PDB entry 7G97 | X-ray diffraction, 2.30 A resolution | chains A and B

== Chain A ==
Protein: Transforming protein RhoA
Source organism: Homo sapiens
Notes: EC 3.6.5.2
UniProtKB: P61586 (RHOA_HUMAN); residues 1-184 here = UniProt positions 1-184
Chain sequence (185 residues; each row starts with the number of its first residue; numbering starts at 0):
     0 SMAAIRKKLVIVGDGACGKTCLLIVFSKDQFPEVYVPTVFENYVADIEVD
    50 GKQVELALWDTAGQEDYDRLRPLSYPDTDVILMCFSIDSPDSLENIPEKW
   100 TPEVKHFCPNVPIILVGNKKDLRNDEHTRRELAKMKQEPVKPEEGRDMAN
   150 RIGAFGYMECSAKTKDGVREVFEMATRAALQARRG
Disordered / not traced: 0-2, 181-184
Construct notes: expression tag (0)
UniProt features mapped onto this chain:
  - region: Ala61 to Asp78 (Switch II region)
  - motif: Tyr34 to Tyr42 (Effector region)
  - binding site (GTP): Gly12 to Thr19, Phe30 to Thr37, Asp59 to Gln63, Asn117 to Asp120, Ser160 to Lys162
  - modified residue: Tyr34 (Microbial infection: O-AMP-tyrosine), Thr37 (Microbial infection: O-AMP-threonine), Asn41 (Microbial infection: ADP-ribosylasparagine), Gln63 (5-glutamyl serotonin)
  - glycosylation: Tyr34 (Microbial infection: O-linked (GlcNAc) tyrosine), Thr37 (Microbial infection: O-alpha-linked (GlcNAc) threonine)
  - cross-link: Lys135 (Glycyl lysine isopeptide (Lys-Gly) (interchain with G-Cter in ubiquitin))
  - natural variant: Glu47 (E47K: In EDFAOB), Pro71 (P71S: In EDFAOB)
  - mutagenesis: Gly14 (G14V: Increased Rho protein signal transduction. Constitutively active), Thr19 (T19N: Decreased Rho protein signal transduction. Decreased substrate adhesion-dependent cell spreading. Decreased stress fibers assembly. Decreased cytoplasmic microtubule organization), Tyr34 (Y34A: Abolishes interaction with DGKQ; Y34F: Abolishes AMPylation by Haemophilus IbpA), Thr37 (T37A: Abolished monoglucosylation by C.difficile toxin TcdA. Abolished O-GlcNAcylation by C.novyi toxin TcdA), Gln63 (Q63L: Causes constitutive activation), Lys135 (K135R: Reduced FBXL19-mediated ubiquitination and subsequent degradation)
Covalently attached groups: 2-aminomethyl-pyridine (APY) linked to Cys107
Small-molecule neighbours: 2-aminomethyl-pyridine (APY): Tyr74, Pro75, Asp76, Thr77, Phe106, Val110

== Chain B ==
Protein: Rho guanine nucleotide exchange factor 2
Source organism: Homo sapiens
UniProtKB: Q92974 (ARHG2_HUMAN); numbering as in UniProt (aligned over 206-448)
Chain sequence (245 residues; row label = number of the first residue in the row):
   204 SMEMDEKDFAADSWSLAVDSSFLQQHKKEVMKQQDVIYELIQTELHHVRT
   254 LKIMTRLFRTGMLEELHLEPGVVQGLFPCVDELSDIHTRFLSQLLERRRQ
   304 ALCPGSTRNFVIHRLGDLLISQFSGPSAEQMCKTYSEFCSRHSKALKLYK
   354 ELYARDKRFQQFIRKVTRPAVLKRHGVQECILLVTQRITKYPLLISRILQ
   404 HSHGIEEERQDLTTALGLVKELLSNVDEGIYQLEKGARLQEIYNR
Disordered / not traced: 440-448
Construct notes: expression tag (204-205)
UniProt features mapped onto this chain:
  - modified residue: Lys353 (N6-acetyllysine)
  - mutagenesis: Tyr394 (Y394A: Reduces phosphorylation level, normal microtubule localization and activity)

== How chain A and chain B interact ==
Contacting residue pairs (57; chain A residue first):
  Arg5(A) - Lys376(B)  hydrogen bond (side chain-backbone)
  Arg5(A) - Glu382(B)  salt bridge
  Val33(A) - Ser216(B)
  Val33(A) - Ser218(B)
  Tyr34(A) - Ser216(B)
  Tyr34(A) - Asp238(B)
  Tyr34(A) - Val239(B)
  Tyr34(A) - Glu242(B)  hydrogen bond
  Tyr34(A) - Arg400(B)  hydrogen bond
  Val35(A) - Arg400(B)  hydrogen bond (backbone-side chain)
  Pro36(A) - Glu242(B)
  Pro36(A) - Arg400(B)
  Thr37(A) - Val239(B)
  Thr37(A) - Glu242(B)  hydrogen bond (backbone-side chain)
  Thr37(A) - Leu396(B)
  Thr37(A) - Leu397(B)
  Thr37(A) - Arg400(B)  hydrogen bond
  Val38(A) - Glu242(B)  hydrogen bond (backbone-side chain)
  Phe39(A) - Lys393(B)  hydrogen bond (backbone-side chain)
  Glu40(A) - Thr246(B)
  Glu40(A) - His249(B)  salt bridge
  Glu40(A) - Leu386(B)
  Glu40(A) - Gln389(B)
  Asn41(A) - Arg377(B)  hydrogen bond (side chain-backbone)
  Asn41(A) - Leu386(B)
  Tyr42(A) - Arg377(B)
  Val43(A) - Lys376(B)
  Asp45(A) - Lys376(B)  salt bridge
  Glu54(A) - Lys376(B)  salt bridge
  Trp58(A) - Glu382(B)
  Trp58(A) - Leu385(B)  hydrophobic
  Trp58(A) - Gln389(B)
  Asp59(A) - Gln389(B)  hydrogen bond (backbone-side chain)
  Gly62(A) - Thr392(B)
  Gly62(A) - Leu396(B)
  Gln63(A) - Gln389(B)
  Gln63(A) - Thr392(B)
  Tyr66(A) - Lys423(B)
  Tyr66(A) - Leu426(B)
  Tyr66(A) - Ser427(B)
  Tyr66(A) - Asp430(B)
  Asp67(A) - Asp430(B)
  Arg68(A) - Asp430(B)  hydrogen bond (backbone-side chain)
  Arg68(A) - Ile433(B)  hydrogen bond (side chain-backbone)
  Leu69(A) - Cys342(B)  hydrophobic
  Leu69(A) - Asp430(B)  hydrogen bond (backbone-side chain)
  Leu69(A) - Ile433(B)  hydrophobic
  Leu72(A) - Cys342(B)
  Leu72(A) - His345(B)
  Leu72(A) - Leu385(B)
  Leu72(A) - Thr388(B)
  Leu72(A) - Gln435(B)
  Ser73(A) - Leu385(B)
  Ser73(A) - Gln389(B)  hydrogen bond
  Pro75(A) - Leu349(B)  hydrophobic
  Asp76(A) - Lys353(B)  salt bridge
  Asp76(A) - Gln381(B)
Interface residues without a listed pair, chain A (28 interface residues in all): Lys7, Ala61
Interface residues without a listed pair, chain B (34 interface residues in all): Asp215, Leu219, Ile391, Tyr434

== Summary ==
Chain A and chain B form an interface of 28 and 34 residues respectively, with 14 hydrogen bonds and 5 salt
bridges. Polar pairs include Arg5(A)-Glu382(B), Glu40(A)-His249(B) and Asp45(A)-Lys376(B).
2-aminomethyl-pyridine is covalently linked to Cys107(A).
Chain A is Transforming protein RhoA and chain B is Rho guanine nucleotide exchange factor 2, both from Homo
sapiens; the structure, ARHGEF2 PanDDA analysis group deposition -- ARHGEF2 and RhoA in complex with
Z57899718, was determined by X-ray diffraction.
